7JG1 - chains B and C of the 5 polymer chains in the assembly; structure by electron microscopy, 3.30 A resolution.

== Chain B (and C) ==
Protein: Igh protein
Source organism: Mus musculus
Notes: chain C of this document is another copy of the same molecule, construct and numbering; everything in this record applies to it too
UniProt: Q99M22 (Q99M22_MOUSE); residues 113-467 here correspond to UniProt positions 125-479 (UniProt number = residue number + 12)
Sequence (355 residues; row label = number of the first residue in the row):
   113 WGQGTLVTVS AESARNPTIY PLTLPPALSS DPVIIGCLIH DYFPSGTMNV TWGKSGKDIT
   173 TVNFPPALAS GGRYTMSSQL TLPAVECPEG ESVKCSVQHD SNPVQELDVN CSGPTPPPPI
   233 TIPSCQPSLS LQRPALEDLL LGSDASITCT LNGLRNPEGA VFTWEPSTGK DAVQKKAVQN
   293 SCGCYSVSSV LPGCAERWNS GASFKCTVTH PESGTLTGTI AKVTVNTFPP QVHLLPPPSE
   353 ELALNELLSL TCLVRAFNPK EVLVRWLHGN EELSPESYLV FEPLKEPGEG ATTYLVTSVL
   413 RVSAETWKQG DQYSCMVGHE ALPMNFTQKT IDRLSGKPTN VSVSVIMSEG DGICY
Disordered / not traced: 113-236, 461-467 (chain C: 113-236)
Disulfides: Cys-237/Cys-296, Cys-261/Cys-318, Cys-364/Cys-427
Covalently attached groups: N-acetylglucosamine (NAG) linked to Asn-452

== Chain B / chain C interface ==
Pairs across the interface - 6 pairs, chain B then chain C:
  Ser-351(B) / Glu-461(C)
  Glu-352(B) / Gly-462(C)
  Glu-352(B) / Asp-463(C)
  Val-455(B) / Met-459(C)  hydrophobic
  Val-457(B) / Val-457(C)  hydrophobic
  Met-459(B) / Val-455(C)  hydrophobic
Also at the interface, not in a pair above, chain B (7 interface residues in all): Ala-355, Leu-356
Also at the interface, not in a pair above, chain C (7 interface residues in all): Tyr-467

== In short ==
The chain B/chain C interface involves 7 residues from each chain. N-acetylglucosamine is covalently linked to
Asn-452(B).
Chain B and chain C are both Igh protein (Mus musculus); the structure, Dimeric Immunoglobin A (dIgA), was
determined by electron microscopy together with 7JG2 from the same study.
